3HT3 - chains A and C of the 3 polymer chains in the assembly; structure by X-ray diffraction, 1.70 A resolution.

Chain A:
Protein: DNA polymerase I, large fragment
Source organism: Geobacillus stearothermophilus
Notes: EC 2.7.7.7
Amino-acid sequence (579 residues; row label = number of the first residue in the row):
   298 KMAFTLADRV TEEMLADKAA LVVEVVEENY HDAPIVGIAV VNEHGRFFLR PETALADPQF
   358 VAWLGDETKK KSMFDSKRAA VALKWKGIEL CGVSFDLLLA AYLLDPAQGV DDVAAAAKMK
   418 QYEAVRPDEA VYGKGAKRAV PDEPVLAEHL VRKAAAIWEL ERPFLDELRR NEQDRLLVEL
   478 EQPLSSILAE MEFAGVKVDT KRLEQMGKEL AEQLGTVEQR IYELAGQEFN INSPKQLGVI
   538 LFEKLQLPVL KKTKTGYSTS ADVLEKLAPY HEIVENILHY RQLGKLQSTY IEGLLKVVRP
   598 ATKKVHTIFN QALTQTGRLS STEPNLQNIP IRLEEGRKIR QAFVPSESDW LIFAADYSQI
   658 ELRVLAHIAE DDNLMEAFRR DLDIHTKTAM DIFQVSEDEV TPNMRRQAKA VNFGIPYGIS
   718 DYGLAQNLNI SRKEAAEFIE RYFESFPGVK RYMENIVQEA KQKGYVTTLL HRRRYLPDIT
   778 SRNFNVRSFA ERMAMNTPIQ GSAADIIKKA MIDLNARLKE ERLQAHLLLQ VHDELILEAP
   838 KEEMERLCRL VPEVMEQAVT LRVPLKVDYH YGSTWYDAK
Differences from the reference sequence: engineered mutation Ala598 (Asp in 3HT3), Pro713 (Val in 3HT3)
Residues lining bound ligands:
  - 2'-deoxycytidine-5'-triphosphate (DCP), molecule 1: Arg466, Glu469, Gln470, Asp471, Arg472, Leu473, Leu766, Leu767, His768
  - 2'-deoxycytidine-5'-triphosphate (DCP), molecule 2: Arg629, Gln656, His682, Arg702, Lys706, Phe710, Asp830
From the paper describing this entry:
  - conformationally variable residues (helix shift): Gly711
  - mutagenesis - V713P: unchanged binding to complementary nucleotide
  - mutagenesis - V713P (10-fold): decreased catalytic activity on complementary nucleotide
  - mutagenesis - V713P (100-fold): decreased catalytic activity on incorrect nucleotide incorporation
  - mutagenesis - V713P (10-fold): decreased catalytic activity on 2'-deoxycytidine-5'-triphosphate
  - mutagenesis - V713P: unchanged binding to 2'-deoxycytidine-5'-triphosphate

Chain C:
Molecule: 12-nt DNA strand
Sequence (12 nucleotides; numbered 1 to 12; the number before each row is that of its first residue):
     1 ACGGCGTGAT CG

Chain A / chain C interface:
Residue-residue contacts - 48 pairs, chain A then chain C:
  Asn527(A) - DC11(C)  hydrogen bond to the phosphate
  Asn529(A) - DC11(C)  sugar contact
  Ser530(A) - DC11(C)  hydrogen bond to the phosphate
  Ser530(A) - DG12(C)  hydrogen bond to the phosphate
  Lys532(A) - DG12(C)  phosphate contact
  Gln533(A) - DG12(C)  phosphate contact
  Lys582(A) - DG8(C)  base contact
  Ser585(A) - DA9(C)  phosphate contact
  Ser585(A) - DT10(C)  phosphate contact
  Thr586(A) - DA9(C)  sugar contact
  Leu610(A) - DG6(C)  phosphate contact
  Leu610(A) - DT7(C)  phosphate contact
  Thr611(A) - DG6(C)  phosphate contact
  Gln612(A) - DC5(C)  phosphate contact
  Gln612(A) - DG6(C)  hydrogen bond to the phosphate
  Thr613(A) - DC5(C)  sugar contact
  Arg615(A) - DG4(C)  base contact
  Arg615(A) - DC5(C)  hydrogen bond to the base
  Ser617(A) - DG6(C)  phosphate contact
  Ser617(A) - DT7(C)  hydrogen bond to the phosphate
  Ser618(A) - DT7(C)  sugar contact
  Thr619(A) - DT7(C)  sugar contact
  Thr619(A) - DG8(C)  phosphate contact
  Glu620(A) - DG8(C)  hydrogen bond to the phosphate
  Asn622(A) - DT7(C)  hydrogen bond to the sugar
  Asn622(A) - DG8(C)  phosphate contact
  Asn625(A) - DG6(C)  base contact
  Asn625(A) - DT7(C)  base contact
  Phe710(A) - DG3(C)  base contact
  Gly711(A) - DG3(C)  sugar contact
  Tyr714(A) - DG3(C)  sugar contact
  Ile716(A) - DG3(C)  hydrogen bond to the sugar
  Ser717(A) - DC2(C)  sugar contact
  Ser717(A) - DG3(C)  hydrogen bond to the phosphate
  Tyr719(A) - DC2(C)  stacking on the base
  Gly720(A) - DG3(C)  hydrogen bond to the phosphate
  Asn724(A) - DG3(C)  base contact
  Arg771(A) - DC5(C)  salt bridge to the phosphate
  Phe781(A) - DA1(C)  base contact
  Asn782(A) - DA1(C)  sugar contact
  Phe786(A) - DC2(C)  phosphate contact
  Phe786(A) - DG4(C)  phosphate contact
  Arg789(A) - DG3(C)  hydrogen bond to the phosphate
  Arg789(A) - DG4(C)  salt bridge to the phosphate
  Met790(A) - DC5(C)  phosphate contact
  Asn793(A) - DG4(C)  sugar contact
  Gln797(A) - DG4(C)  hydrogen bond to the base
  Gln797(A) - DC5(C)  hydrogen bond to the sugar
Interface residues without a listed pair, chain A (38 interface residues in all): Gly590, Pro621, Gly715

In short:
38 residues of chain A face 12 of chain C across their interface; the contacts include 14 hydrogen bonds, 2
salt bridges and 1 aromatic stacking contact. Among the polar pairs are Arg615(A)-DC5(C), Gln797(A)-DG4(C) and
Asn622(A)-DT7(C). From the paper: V713P of chain A reduces catalytic activity on complementary nucleotide;
conformational variability at Gly711(A).
Chain A is DNA polymerase I, large fragment (Geobacillus stearothermophilus) and chain C is a 12-nt DNA
strand; the structure, Crystal structure of fragment DNA polymerase I from Bacillus stearothermophilus V713P
mutant bound to G:dCTP, was determined by X-ray diffraction together with 3HP6 and 3HPO from the same study.
